Entry 9IP9 (electron microscopy, 3.64 A resolution); this record covers chains B and C of the 3 polymer chains in the assembly.

# Chain B
Protein: HL-type bispecific diabody Ex3
Organism: synthetic construct
Notes: engineered mutation(s): Y52W
Amino-acid sequence (527 residues; each row starts with the number of its first residue):
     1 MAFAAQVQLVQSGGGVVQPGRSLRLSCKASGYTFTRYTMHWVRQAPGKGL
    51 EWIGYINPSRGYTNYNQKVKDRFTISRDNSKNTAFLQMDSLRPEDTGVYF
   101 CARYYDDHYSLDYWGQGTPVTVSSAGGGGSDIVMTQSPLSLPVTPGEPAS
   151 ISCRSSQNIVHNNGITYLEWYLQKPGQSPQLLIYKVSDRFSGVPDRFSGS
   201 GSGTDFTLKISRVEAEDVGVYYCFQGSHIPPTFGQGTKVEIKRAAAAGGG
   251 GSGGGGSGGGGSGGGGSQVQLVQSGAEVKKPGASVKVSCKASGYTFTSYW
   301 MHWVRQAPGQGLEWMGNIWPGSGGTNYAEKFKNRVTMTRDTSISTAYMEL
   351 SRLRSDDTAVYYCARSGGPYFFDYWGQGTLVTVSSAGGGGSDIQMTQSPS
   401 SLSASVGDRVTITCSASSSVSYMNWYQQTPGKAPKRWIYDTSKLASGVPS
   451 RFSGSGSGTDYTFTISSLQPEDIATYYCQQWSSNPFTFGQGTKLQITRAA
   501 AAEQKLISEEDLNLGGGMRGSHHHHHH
Not modelled in the structure: 1-5, 243-267, 498-527

# Chain C
Protein: T-cell surface glycoprotein CD3 gamma chain, T-cell surface glycoprotein CD3 epsilon chain
Organism: Homo sapiens
UniProtKB: chimeric construct of P09693, P07766: residues 1-81 from P09693 (CD3G_HUMAN) positions 23-103 (UniProt number = residue number + 22); residues 108-203 from P07766 positions 23-118 (UniProt number = residue number - 85)
Amino-acid sequence (204 residues; each row starts with the number of its first residue; numbering starts at 0):
     0 MQSIKGNHLVKVYDYQEDGSVLLTCDAEAKNITWFKDGKMIGFLTEDKKK
    50 WNLGSNAKDPRGMYQCKGSQNKSKPLQVYYRMGSADDAKKDAAKKDDAKK
   100 DDAKKDGSDGNEEMGGITQTPYKVSISGTTVILTCPQYPGSEILWQHNDK
   150 NIGGDEDDKNIGSDEDHLSLKEFSELEQSGYYVCYPRGSKPEDANFYLYL
   200 RARV
Not modelled in the structure: 82-117
Differences from the reference sequence: initiating methionine (0); linker (82-107)
UniProt features mapped onto this chain:
  - glycosylation (N-linked (GlcNAc...) asparagine): N30, N70

# How chain B and chain C interact
Residue-residue contacts (6; chain B residue first):
  Y109(B) - G187(C)
  W481(B) - R186(C)
  W481(B) - G187(C)
  W481(B) - S188(C)
  S482(B) - G187(C)
  S482(B) - S188(C)
Also at the interface, not in a pair above, chain B (5 interface residues in all): S421, N484
Also at the interface, not in a pair above, chain C (6 interface residues in all): S140, P185, D192

# In short
5 residues of chain B and 6 residues of chain C are in contact.
Chain B is HL-type bispecific diabody Ex3 (synthetic construct) and chain C is T-cell surface glycoprotein CD3
gamma chain, T-cell surface glycoprotein CD3 epsilon chain (Homo sapiens); the structure, Poly-alanine model
for HL-type bispecific diabody Ex3 composed of 528 and OKT3 Fvs in ternary complex ..., was determined by
electron microscopy, deposited together with 9IP7, 9IP8, 9IPA, 9IPB, 9IPC, 9IPD and 9IPE.
